PDB entry 7NTC | electron microscopy, 3.60 A resolution | chains C and L of the 5 polymer chains in the assembly

Chain C:
Name: Spike glycoprotein
From: Severe acute respiratory syndrome coronavirus 2
Reference sequence: P0DTC2 (SPIKE_SARS2); residues 1-1208 here = UniProt positions 1-1208
Chain sequence (1287 residues; each row starts with the number of its first residue; numbers below 1 keep their minus sign (Met-30 is residue -30)):
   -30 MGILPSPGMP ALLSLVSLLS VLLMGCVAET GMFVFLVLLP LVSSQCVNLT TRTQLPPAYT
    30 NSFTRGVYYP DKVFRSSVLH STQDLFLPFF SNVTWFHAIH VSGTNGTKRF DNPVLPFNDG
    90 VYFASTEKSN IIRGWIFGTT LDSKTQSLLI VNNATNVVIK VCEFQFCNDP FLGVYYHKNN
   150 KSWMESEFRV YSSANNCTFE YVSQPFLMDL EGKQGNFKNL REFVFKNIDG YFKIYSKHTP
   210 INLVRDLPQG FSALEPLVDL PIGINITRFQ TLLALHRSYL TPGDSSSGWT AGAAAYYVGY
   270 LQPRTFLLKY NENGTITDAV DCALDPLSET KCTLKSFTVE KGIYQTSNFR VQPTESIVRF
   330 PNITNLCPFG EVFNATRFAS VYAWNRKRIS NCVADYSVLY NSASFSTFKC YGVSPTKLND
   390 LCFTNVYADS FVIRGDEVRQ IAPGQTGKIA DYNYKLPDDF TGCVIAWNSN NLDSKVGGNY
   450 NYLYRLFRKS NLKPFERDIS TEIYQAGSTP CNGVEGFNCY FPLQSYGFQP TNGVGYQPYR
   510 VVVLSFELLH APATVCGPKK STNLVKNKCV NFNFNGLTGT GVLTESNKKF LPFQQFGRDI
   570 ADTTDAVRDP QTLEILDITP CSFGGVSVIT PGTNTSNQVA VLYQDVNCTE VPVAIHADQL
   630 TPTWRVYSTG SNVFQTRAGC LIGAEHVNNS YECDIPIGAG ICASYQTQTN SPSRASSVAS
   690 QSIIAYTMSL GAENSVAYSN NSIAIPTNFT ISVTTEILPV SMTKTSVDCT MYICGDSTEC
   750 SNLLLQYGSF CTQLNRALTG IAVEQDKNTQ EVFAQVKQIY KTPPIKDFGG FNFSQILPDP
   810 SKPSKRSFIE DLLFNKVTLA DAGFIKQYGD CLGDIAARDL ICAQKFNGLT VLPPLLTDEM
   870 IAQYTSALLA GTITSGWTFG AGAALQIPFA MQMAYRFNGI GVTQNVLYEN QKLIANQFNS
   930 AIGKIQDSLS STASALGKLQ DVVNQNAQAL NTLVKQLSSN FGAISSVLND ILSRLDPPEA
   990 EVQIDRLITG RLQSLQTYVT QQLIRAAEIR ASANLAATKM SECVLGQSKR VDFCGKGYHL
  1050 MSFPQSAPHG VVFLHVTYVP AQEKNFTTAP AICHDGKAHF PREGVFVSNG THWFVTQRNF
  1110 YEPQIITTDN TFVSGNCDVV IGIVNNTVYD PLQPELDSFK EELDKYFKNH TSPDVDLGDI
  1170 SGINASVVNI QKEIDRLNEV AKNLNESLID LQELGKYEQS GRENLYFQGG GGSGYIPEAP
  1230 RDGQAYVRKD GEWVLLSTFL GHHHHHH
Disordered / not traced: -30 to 13, 618-632, 677-688, 829-847, 1147-1256
Cystine bridges: Cys131-Cys166, Cys291-Cys301, Cys336-Cys361, Cys379-Cys432, Cys391-Cys525, Cys480-Cys488, Cys538-Cys590, Cys617-Cys649, Cys662-Cys671, Cys738-Cys760, Cys743-Cys749, Cys1032-Cys1043, Cys1082-Cys1126
Glycans and other covalent adducts: N-acetylglucosamine (NAG) linked to Asn17, Asn61, Asn122, Asn149, Asn165, Asn234, Asn282, Asn331, Asn343, Asn603, Asn616, Asn657, Asn709, Asn717, Asn801, Asn1074, Asn1098, Asn1134
Sequence notes: initiating methionine (-30); expression tag (-29 to 0, 1209-1256); engineered mutation Ser682 (Arg in P0DTC2), Ser685 (Arg in P0DTC2), Pro986 (Lys in P0DTC2), Pro987 (Val in P0DTC2)
Curated features (UniProtKB/Swiss-Prot):
  - region: Asn280 to Cys301 (Putative superantigen), Arg403 to Asp405 (Integrin-binding motif), Asn448 to Phe456 (Immunodominant HLA epitope recognized by the CD8+), Pro681, Arg683, Ala684 (Putative superantigen), Ser816 to Tyr837 (Fusion peptide 1), Lys835 to Phe855 (Fusion peptide 2), Asp1163 to Glu1202 (Heptad repeat 2)
  - site: Arg815, Ser816 (Cleavage)
  - glycosylation: Asn17 (N-linked (GlcNAc...) (complex) asparagine), Asn61 (N-linked (GlcNAc...) (hybrid) asparagine), Asn74 (N-linked (GlcNAc...) (complex) asparagine), Asn122 (N-linked (GlcNAc...) (hybrid) asparagine), Asn149 (N-linked (GlcNAc...) (complex) asparagine), Asn165 (N-linked (GlcNAc...) (complex) asparagine), Asn234 (N-linked (GlcNAc...) (high mannose) asparagine), Asn282 (N-linked (GlcNAc...) (complex) asparagine), Thr323 (O-linked (GalNAc) threonine), Ser325 (O-linked (HexNAc...) serine), Asn331 (N-linked (GlcNAc...) (complex) asparagine), Asn343 (N-linked (GlcNAc...) (complex) asparagine), Asn603 (N-linked (GlcNAc...) (hybrid) asparagine), Asn616 (N-linked (GlcNAc...) (complex) asparagine), Asn657 (N-linked (GlcNAc...) (complex) asparagine), Thr676 (O-linked (GlcNAc...) threonine), Thr678 (O-linked (GlcNAc...) threonine), Asn709 (N-linked (GlcNAc...) (high mannose) asparagine), Asn717 (N-linked (GlcNAc...) (hybrid) asparagine), Asn801 (N-linked (GlcNAc...) (hybrid) asparagine) and 6 more in UniProt
  - natural variant: Leu5 (L5F: In strain: Iota/B.1.526), Ser13 (S13I: In strain: Epsilon/B.1.427/B.1.429), Leu18 (L18F: In strain: Beta/B.1.351, Gamma/P.1 and 1 more), Thr19 (T19I: In strain: Omicron/BQ.1.1, Omicron/XBB.1.5 and 1 more; T19R: In strain: Delta/B.1.617.2, Omicron/BA.2 and 4 more), Thr20 (T20N: In strain: Gamma/P.1), Leu24 to Ala27 (sequence variant, change not given here; In strain: Omicron/BA.2, Omicron/BA.2.12.1 and 6 more), Pro26 (P26S: In strain: Gamma/P.1), Gln52 (Q52H: In strain: Omicron/EG.5.1), Ala67 (A67V: In strain: Eta/B.1.525, Omicron/BA.1), His69 to Val70 (deletion: In strain: Alpha/B.1.1.7, Eta/B.1.525 and 5 more), Gly75 (G75V: In strain: Lambda/C.37), Thr76 (T76I: In strain: Lambda/C.37), 82 further natural variant entries in UniProt
  - mutagenesis: His69 to Val70 (Increased incorporation of cleaved spike into virions), Asn121 (N121Q: Partial loss of biliverdin affinity), Arg190 (R190K: Partial loss of biliverdin affinity), Asn234 (N234Q: Increased resistance to neutralizing antibodies), Asn331 (N331Q: Reduced viral infectivity), Asn343 (N343Q: Reduced viral infectivity), Leu452 (L452R: Increased resistance to neutralizing antibodies. Decreases HLA binding to NF9 epitope. Increased binding affinity to human ACE2), Tyr453 (Y453F: Decreased HLA binding to NF9 epitope. Increased binding affinity to human ACE2), Ala475 (A475V: Increased resistance to neutralizing antibodies), Val483 (V483A: Increased resistance to neutralizing antibodies), Glu484 (E484D: Increased replication in human TMEM106B overexpressing cells), Phe490 (F490L: Increased resistance to neutralizing antibodies and human covalescent sera neutralization), 12 further mutagenesis entries in UniProt
What the authors report for this chain:
  - conformationally variable residues (loop rearrangement): Val143 to Ser155, Pro174 to Asn188
  - mutagenesis - N121Q: abolished binding to bilirubin

Chain L:
Name: P008_056 Fab Light chain
From: Homo sapiens
Notes: antibody fragment or engineered binder
Chain sequence (232 residues; numbered 1 to 232; the number before each row is that of its first residue):
     1 MGWSCIILFL VATATGVHCA IRMTQSPSSL SASVGDRVTI TCQASQDISN YLNWYQQKPG
    61 KAPKLLIYDA SNLETGVPSR FSGSGSGTDF TFTISSLQPE DIATYYCQHH DSLPLTFGGG
   121 TKVEIKRTVA APSVFIFPPS DEQLKSGTAS VVCLLNNFYP REAKVQWKVD NALQSGNSQE
   181 SVTEQDSKDS TYSLSSTLTL SKADYEKHKV YACEVTHQGL SSPVTKSFNR GE
Disordered / not traced: 1-19
Cystine bridges: Cys42-Cys107, Cys153-Cys213

How chain C and chain L interact:
Contacting residue pairs - 23 pairs, chain C then chain L:
  Ser71(C) - Ser71(L)
  Ser71(C) - Ser84(L)
  Ser71(C) - Gly85(L)  hydrogen bond (side chain-backbone)
  Ser71(C) - Ser86(L)
  Lys97(C) - Tyr51(L)
  Lys97(C) - His110(L)
  Lys97(C) - Asp111(L)
  His146(C) - Thr75(L)
  Asn185(C) - Asp111(L)  hydrogen bond (side chain-backbone)
  Asn185(C) - Ser112(L)
  Val213(C) - Asp47(L)
  His245(C) - Tyr68(L)  hydrogen bond
  Ser247(C) - Leu73(L)  hydrogen bond (side chain-backbone)
  Tyr248(C) - Thr75(L)  hydrogen bond (backbone-side chain)
  Leu249(C) - Glu74(L)
  Leu249(C) - Thr75(L)
  Leu249(C) - Gly76(L)
  Leu249(C) - Val77(L)
  Thr259(C) - Ser71(L)  hydrogen bond (side chain-backbone)
  Thr259(C) - Asn72(L)  hydrogen bond
  Thr259(C) - Leu73(L)
  Ala260(C) - Asn72(L)  hydrogen bond (backbone-side chain)
  Ala262(C) - Asn50(L)
Interface residues without a listed pair, chain C (17 interface residues in all): Gly72, Gly184, Phe186, Asn188, Gly261
Interface residues without a listed pair, chain L (19 interface residues in all): Ile48, Ser49

In short:
The interface between chain C and chain L involves 17 residues on one side and 19 on the other; the contacts
include 8 hydrogen bonds. Among the polar pairs are Ser71(C)-Gly85(L), Asn185(C)-Asp111(L) and
His245(C)-Tyr68(L). From the paper: N121Q of chain C abolishes binding to bilirubin; conformational
variability at Val143(C) and Pro174(C).
Chain C is Spike glycoprotein (Severe acute respiratory syndrome coronavirus 2) and chain L is P008_056 Fab
Light chain (Homo sapiens); the structure, Trimeric SARS-CoV-2 spike ectodomain bound to P008_056 Fab, was
determined by electron microscopy, deposited together with 7B62, 7NT9 and 7NTA.
